Entry 8KFZ (electron microscopy, 3.30 A resolution); this record covers chains A and B of the 5 polymer chains in the assembly.

# Chain A
Protein: Guanine nucleotide-binding protein G(i) subunit alpha-1
Organism: Homo sapiens
UniProt: P63096 (GNAI1_HUMAN); numbering as in UniProt (aligned over 1-354)
Chain sequence (354 residues; numbered 1 to 354; the number before each row is that of its first residue):
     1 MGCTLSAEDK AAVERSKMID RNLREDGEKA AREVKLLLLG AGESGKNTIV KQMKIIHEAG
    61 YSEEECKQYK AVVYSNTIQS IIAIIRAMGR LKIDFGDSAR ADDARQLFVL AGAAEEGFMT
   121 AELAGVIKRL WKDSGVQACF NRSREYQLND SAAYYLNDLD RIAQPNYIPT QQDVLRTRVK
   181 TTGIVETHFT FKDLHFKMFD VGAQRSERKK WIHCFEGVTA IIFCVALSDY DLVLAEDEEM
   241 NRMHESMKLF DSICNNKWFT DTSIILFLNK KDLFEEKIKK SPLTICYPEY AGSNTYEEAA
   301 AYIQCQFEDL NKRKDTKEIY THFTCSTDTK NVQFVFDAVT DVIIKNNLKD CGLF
Unresolved in the structure: 1-2, 55-181
Differences from the reference sequence: conflict Asn-47 (Ser in P63096), Ala-203 (Gly in P63096), Ser-326 (Ala in P63096)
Swiss-Prot annotation at these positions:
  - region: Lys-35 to Lys-46, Thr-48 (G1 motif), Asp-173 to Thr-181 (G2 motif), Phe-196 to Gly-202, Gln-204, Arg-205 (G3 motif), Ile-265 to Asp-272 (G4 motif), Thr-324, Cys-325, Thr-327 to Thr-329 (G5 motif)
  - binding site (GTP): Glu-43 to Lys-46, Thr-48, Ser-151, Leu-175 to Thr-181, Asp-200 to Gly-202, Gln-204, Asn-269 to Asp-272
  - binding site (Mg(2+)): Thr-181
  - modified residue: Arg-178 (ADP-ribosylarginine), Gln-204 (Deamidated glutamine), Cys-351 (ADP-ribosylcysteine)
  - lipidation: Gly-2 (N-myristoyl glycine), Cys-3 (S-palmitoyl cysteine)
  - natural variant: Gly-40 (G40C: In NEDHISB; G40R: In NEDHISB), Gly-45 (G45D: In NEDHISB), Thr-48 (T48I: In NEDHISB; T48K: In NEDHISB), Gln-52 (Q52P: In NEDHISB), Ser-75 (deletion: In NEDHISB; uncertain significance), Gln-172 (deletion: In NEDHISB), Asp-173 (D173V: In NEDHISB), Glu-186 to Phe-189 (deletion: In NEDHISB; uncertain significance), Cys-224 (C224Y: In NEDHISB), Lys-270 (K270N: In NEDHISB; K270R: In NEDHISB), Asp-272 (D272G: In NEDHISB), Val-332 (V332E: In NEDHISB; uncertain significance)
  - mutagenesis: Gly-42 (G42R: Abolishes switch to an activated conformation and dissociation from beta and gamma subunits upon GTP binding. Abolishes interaction with RGS family members), Glu-116 (E116L: Enhances interaction (inactive GDP-bound) with RGS14), Gln-147 (Q147L: Enhances interaction (inactive GDP-bound) with RGS14), Glu-245 (E245L: Enhances interaction (inactive GDP-bound) with RGS14)

# Chain B
Protein: Guanine nucleotide-binding protein G(I)/G(S)/G(T) subunit beta-1
Organism: Homo sapiens
UniProt: P62873 (GBB1_HUMAN); numbering as in UniProt (aligned over 1-340)
Chain sequence (366 residues; row label = number of the first residue in the row):
     1 MSELDQLRQE AEQLKNQIRD ARKACADATL SQITNNIDPV GRIQMRTRRT LRGHLAKIYA
    61 MHWGTDSRLL VSASQDGKLI IWDSYTTNKV HAIPLRSSWV MTCAYAPSGN YVACGGLDNI
   121 CSIYNLKTRE GNVRVSRELA GHTGYLSCCR FLDDNQIVTS SGDTTCALWD IETGQQTTTF
   181 TGHTGDVMSL SLAPDTRLFV SGACDASAKL WDVREGMCRQ TFTGHESDIN AICFFPNGNA
   241 FATGSDDATC RLFDLRADQE LMTYSHDNII CGITSVSFSK SGRLLLAGYD DFNCNVWDAL
   301 KADRAGVLAG HDNRVSCLGV TDDGMAVATG SWDSFLKIWN GSSGGGGSGG GGSSGVSGWR
   361 LFKKIS
Unresolved in the structure: 1-2, 341-366
Differences from the reference sequence: expression tag (341-366)
Swiss-Prot annotation at these positions:
  - modified residue: Ser-2 (N-acetylserine), His-266 (Phosphohistidine)
  - natural variant: Leu-30 (L30F: In MRD42; uncertain significance), Arg-52 (R52G: In MRD42), Gly-64 (G64V: In MRD42), Asp-76 (D76E: In MRD42; D76G: In MRD42), Gly-77 (G77S: In MRD42), Lys-78 (K78R: In MRD42), Ile-80 (I80N: In MRD42; I80T: In MRD42), His-91 (H91R: In MRD42; uncertain significance), Ala-92 (A92T: In MRD42), Pro-94 (P94S: In MRD42), Leu-95 (L95P: In MRD42), Arg-96 (R96L: In MRD42), 5 further natural variant entries in UniProt

# Chain A / chain B interface
Pairs across the interface - 52 pairs, chain A then chain B:
  Val-13(A) with Asn-88(B)
  Arg-15(A) with Val-90(B), hydrogen bond (side chain-backbone); His-91(B), hydrogen bond
  Ser-16(A) with Asn-88(B); Lys-89(B), hydrogen bond (side chain-backbone)
  Ile-19(A) with Lys-89(B); Ala-92(B), hydrophobic
  Asp-20(A) with Lys-89(B), salt bridge
  Leu-23(A) with Gly-53(B); Leu-55(B); Ile-80(B), hydrophobic; Lys-89(B)
  Asp-26(A) with Lys-78(B), salt bridge
  Gly-27(A) with Leu-55(B)
  Thr-182(A) with Asp-118(B), hydrogen bond (side chain-backbone); Asn-119(B)
  Gly-183(A) with Leu-117(B); Asp-118(B); Asn-119(B)
  Ile-184(A) with Trp-99(B); Leu-117(B), hydrogen bond (backbone-backbone)
  Glu-186(A) with Trp-99(B)
  Phe-199(A) with Trp-99(B), hydrophobic
  Gln-204(A) with Leu-117(B); Asn-119(B); Thr-143(B); Tyr-145(B), hydrogen bond (side chain-backbone)
  Ser-206(A) with Tyr-145(B); Asp-186(B)
  Glu-207(A) with Asp-186(B), hydrogen bond (backbone-side chain); Cys-204(B)
  Lys-209(A) with Asp-228(B), salt bridge; Asp-246(B), salt bridge
  Lys-210(A) with Tyr-145(B); Met-188(B); Asp-228(B), salt bridge; Asn-230(B); Asp-246(B), salt bridge
  Trp-211(A) with Met-101(B), hydrophobic; Leu-117(B), hydrophobic; Tyr-145(B)
  His-213(A) with Lys-57(B); Tyr-59(B), hydrogen bond; Trp-332(B)
  Cys-214(A) with Tyr-59(B), hydrogen bond; Gln-75(B); Trp-99(B); Met-101(B), hydrophobic
  Phe-215(A) with Trp-99(B), hydrophobic; Leu-117(B), hydrophobic
  Glu-216(A) with Lys-57(B), salt bridge
  Trp-258(A) with Arg-314(B)
Other interface residues (no listed pair), chain A (27 interface residues in all): Ala-12, Lys-35, Ala-203
Other interface residues (no listed pair), chain B (31 interface residues in all): Thr-87, Ile-120, Gly-144, Gly-162

# Summary
Chain A and chain B form an interface of 27 and 31 residues respectively, with 9 hydrogen bonds and 7 salt
bridges. Polar pairs include Asp-20(A)/Lys-89(B), Asp-26(A)/Lys-78(B) and Lys-209(A)/Asp-228(B).
Chain A is Guanine nucleotide-binding protein G(i) subunit alpha-1 and chain B is Guanine nucleotide-binding
protein G(I)/G(S)/G(T) subunit beta-1, both from Homo sapiens; the structure, Gi bound CCR8 in ligand free
state, was determined by electron microscopy (same publication as 8KFX and 8KFY).
